8TVT - chains A and B of the 4 polymer chains in the assembly; structure by X-ray diffraction, 2.00 A resolution.

# Chain A
Name: Cysteine desulfurase
Source organism: Homo sapiens
Notes: EC 2.8.1.7
UniProtKB: Q9Y697 (NFS1_HUMAN); numbering as in UniProt (aligned over 56-454)
Amino-acid sequence (403 residues; numbered 52 to 454; the number before each row is that of its first residue):
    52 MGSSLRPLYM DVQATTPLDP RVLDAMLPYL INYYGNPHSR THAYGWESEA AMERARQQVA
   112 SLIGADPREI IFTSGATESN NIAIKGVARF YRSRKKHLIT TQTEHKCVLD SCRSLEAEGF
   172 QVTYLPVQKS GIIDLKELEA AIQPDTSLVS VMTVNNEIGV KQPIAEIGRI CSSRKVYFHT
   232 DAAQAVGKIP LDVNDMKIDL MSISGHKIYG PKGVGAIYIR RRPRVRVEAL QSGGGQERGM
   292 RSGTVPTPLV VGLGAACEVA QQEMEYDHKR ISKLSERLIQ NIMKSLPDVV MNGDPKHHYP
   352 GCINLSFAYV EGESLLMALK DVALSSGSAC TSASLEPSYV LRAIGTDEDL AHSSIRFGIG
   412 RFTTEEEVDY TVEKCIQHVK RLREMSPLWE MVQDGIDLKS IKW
Unresolved in the structure: 52-54
Sequence notes: initiating methionine (52); expression tag (53-55)
Residues lining bound ligands:
  - L-Propargylglycine / pyridoxal phosphate: Q64, A65, G126, A127, T128, N131, H156, C158, M203, V205, N207, D232, A234, Q235, S255, H257, K258, S379, C381, R407
  - 2,5,8,11,14,17-hexaoxanonadecan-19-ol (P15): M334, L337, P338, D339, V340, V341, F358, A359, Y360, V361, D400, L401, S404, L439, L449
UniProt features mapped onto this chain:
  - active site: C381 (Cysteine persulfide intermediate)
  - binding site (pyridoxal 5'-phosphate): A127, T128, Q235, S255, H257, T295
  - binding site ([2Fe-2S] cluster): C381
  - binding site (Zn(2+)): C381
  - modified residue: K258 (N6-(pyridoxal phosphate)lysine), C381 (Cysteine persulfide)
  - natural variant: R72 (R72Q: In COXPD52)
Reported in the primary citation:
  - catalytic residues: H156, C381
  - binding site for pyridoxal phosphate: K258
  - mutagenesis - C381S: decreased catalytic activity
  - post-translational modification sites: C381

# Chain B
Name: LYR motif-containing protein 4
Source organism: Homo sapiens
UniProtKB: Q9HD34 (LYRM4_HUMAN); residue numbers follow UniProt; this construct covers 1-91
Amino-acid sequence (91 residues; numbered 1 to 91; the number before each row is that of its first residue):
     1 MAASSRAQVL ALYRAMLRES KRFSAYNYRT YAVRRIRDAF RENKNVKDPV EIQTLVNKAK
    61 RDLGVIRRQV HIGQLYSTDK LIIENRDMPR T
Unresolved in the structure: 1, 86-91
Sequence notes: variant A11 (Ser in Q9HD34)
Residues lining bound ligands:
  - S-dodecanoyl-4'-phosphopantetheine (8Q1; S-[2-({N-[(2R)-2-hydroxy-3,3-dimethyl-4-(phosphonooxy)butanoyl]-beta-alanyl}amino)ethyl] dodecanethioate): R6, V9, L10, M16, F23, Y31, R35, I36, A39, F40, N43, K44, V46, I52, L55, V56, A59, D62, I66
  - EDT ({[-(bis-carboxymethyl-amino)-ethyl]-carboxymethyl-amino}-acetic acid): K21, Y26, R29, T30, V33, K80, I83, E84

# Interface between chain A and chain B
Residue-residue contacts (45; chain A residue first):
  S55(A) with D79(B)
  L56(A) with K80(B); N85(B)
  R57(A) with T78(B); D79(B); K80(B), hydrogen bond (backbone-backbone); L81(B); I82(B), hydrogen bond (backbone-backbone)
  P58(A) with L81(B)
  L59(A) with L81(B), hydrophobic; I82(B), hydrophobic; I83(B), hydrophobic
  L69(A) with Y28(B), hydrogen bond (backbone-side chain)
  P71(A) with Y28(B), hydrophobic; Q69(B)
  R72(A) with Y31(B), hydrogen bond; V65(B)
  L74(A) with Q69(B); I72(B), hydrophobic
  D75(A) with V65(B); R68(B), salt bridge; Q69(B), hydrogen bond
  L78(A) with Q69(B); I72(B), hydrophobic
  E314(A) with Y31(B); R35(B), salt bridge
  Y317(A) with R34(B); R35(B); D38(B), hydrogen bond
  R321(A) with R34(B)
  D372(A) with I82(B)
  R412(A) with Y31(B)
  F413(A) with N27(B); Y31(B), hydrophobic
  T415(A) with Y26(B), hydrogen bond; T30(B); R34(B)
  E417(A) with Y26(B), hydrogen bond; I83(B)
  E418(A) with Y26(B); N27(B), hydrogen bond; L81(B); I83(B)
  Y421(A) with I82(B); I83(B), hydrophobic
Other interface residues (no listed pair), chain A (23 interface residues in all): P68, T414
Other interface residues (no listed pair), chain B (20 interface residues in all): F23

# Summary
23 residues of chain A face 20 of chain B across their interface; the contacts include 9 hydrogen bonds and 2
salt bridges. Polar pairs include D75(A)-R68(B), E314(A)-R35(B) and L69(A)-Y28(B). Ligands of chain A:
L-Propargylglycine / pyridoxal phosphate and 2,5,8,11,14,17-hexaoxanonadecan-19-ol. The paper reports
catalytic residues H156(A) and C381(A); C381S of chain A reduces catalytic activity.
Here chain A is Cysteine desulfurase and chain B is LYR motif-containing protein 4, both from Homo sapiens.
Entry 8TVT (Structure of human Cysteine desulfurase Nfs1 with L-propargylglycine bound to active site PLP in
complex with ...) was determined by X-ray diffraction.
